4HVI - chain A; structure by X-ray diffraction, 2.40 A resolution.

[Chain A]
Molecule: Tyrosine-protein kinase JAK3
From: Homo sapiens
Notes: EC 2.7.10.2
UniProtKB: P52333 (JAK3_HUMAN); residues 811-1124 here = UniProt positions 811-1124
Amino-acid sequence (314 residues; each row starts with the number of its first residue):
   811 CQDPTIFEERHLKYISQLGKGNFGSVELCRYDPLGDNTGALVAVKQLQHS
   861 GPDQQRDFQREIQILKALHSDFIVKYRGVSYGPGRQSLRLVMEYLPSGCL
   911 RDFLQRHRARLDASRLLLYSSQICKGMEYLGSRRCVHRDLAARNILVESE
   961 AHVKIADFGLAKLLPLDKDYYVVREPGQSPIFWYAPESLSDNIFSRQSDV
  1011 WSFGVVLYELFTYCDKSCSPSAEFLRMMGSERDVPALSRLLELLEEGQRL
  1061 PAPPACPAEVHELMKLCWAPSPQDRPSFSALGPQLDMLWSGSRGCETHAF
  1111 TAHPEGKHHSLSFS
Disordered / not traced: 811-814, 859-860, 892-897, 1039-1043, 1102-1124
Differences from the reference sequence: engineered mutation Ser1040 (Cys in P52333), Ser1048 (Cys in P52333)
Ligand contacts: 19S (2-cyclopropyl-N-[(2R)-1-oxo-1-(piperidin-1-yl)propan-2-yl]-5H-pyrrolo[2,3-b]pyrazine-7-carboxamide): Leu828, Gly829, Lys830, Gly831, Gly834, Ser835, Val836, Ala853, Lys855, Val884, Met902, Glu903, Tyr904, Leu905, Gly908, Cys909, Arg953, Asn954, Leu956, Ala966, Asp967
UniProt features mapped onto this chain:
  - active site: Asp949 (Proton acceptor)
  - binding site (ATP): Leu828 to Val836, Lys855
  - modified residue (Phosphotyrosine): Tyr904, Tyr939, Tyr980, Tyr981

[Summary]
Chain A binds compound 19S. UniProt lists active-site residue Asp949 and 10 ATP-binding residues.
Chain A is Tyrosine-protein kinase JAK3 (Homo sapiens); the structure, JAK3 kinase domain in complex with
2-Cyclopropyl-5H-pyrrolo[2,3-b]pyrazine-7-carboxylic acid ((R)-1-methyl-2-oxo-2-piperidin-1-yl-ethyl)-amide,
was determined by X-ray diffraction together with 4HVD, 4HVG and 4HVH from the same study.
